Entry 6OEG (electron microscopy, 3.80 A resolution); this record covers chains V and a of the 14 polymer chains in the assembly.

# Chain V (and a)
Molecule: Type IV secretion system apparatus protein CagX
Source organism: Helicobacter pylori
Notes: chain a of this document is another copy of the same molecule, construct and numbering; everything in this record applies to it too
UniProt: A0A2J9KJM4 (A0A2J9KJM4_HELPX); residues 1-522 here = UniProt positions 1-522
Amino-acid sequence (522 residues; row label = number of the first residue in the row):
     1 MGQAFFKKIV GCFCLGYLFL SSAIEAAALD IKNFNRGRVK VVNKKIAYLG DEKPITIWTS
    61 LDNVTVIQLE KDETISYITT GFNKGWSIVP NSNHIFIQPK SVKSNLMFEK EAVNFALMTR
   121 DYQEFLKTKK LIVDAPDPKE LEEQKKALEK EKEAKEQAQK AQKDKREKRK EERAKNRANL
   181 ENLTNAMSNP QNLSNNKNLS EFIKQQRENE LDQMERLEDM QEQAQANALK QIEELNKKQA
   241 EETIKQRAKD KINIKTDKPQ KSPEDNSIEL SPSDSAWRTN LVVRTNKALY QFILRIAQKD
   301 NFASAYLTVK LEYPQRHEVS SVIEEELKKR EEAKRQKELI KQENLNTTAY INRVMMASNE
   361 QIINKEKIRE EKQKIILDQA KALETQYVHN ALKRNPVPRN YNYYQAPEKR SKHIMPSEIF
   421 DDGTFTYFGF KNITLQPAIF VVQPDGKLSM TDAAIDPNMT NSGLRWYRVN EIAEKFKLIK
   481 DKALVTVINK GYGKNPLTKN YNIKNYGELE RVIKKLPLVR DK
Disordered / not traced: 1-348, 511-522

# Chain V / chain a interface
Residue-residue contacts (7; chain V residue first):
  R410(V) with P444(a), hydrogen bond (side chain-backbone)
  H413(V) with P444(a)
  I433(V) with I472(a), hydrophobic; Y492(a)
  G463(V) with T498(a); K499(a)
  L464(V) with K499(a)
Also at the interface, not in a pair above, chain V (8 interface residues in all): N432, D481, K482
Also at the interface, not in a pair above, chain a (7 interface residues in all): D445, L497

# In short
8 residues of chain V and 7 residues of chain a are in contact; the contacts include 1 hydrogen bond. The
hydrogen-bonded pair is R410(V)-P444(a).
Chain V and chain a are both Type IV secretion system apparatus protein CagX (Helicobacter pylori); the
structure, Structure of CagX from a cryo-EM reconstruction of a T4SS, was determined by electron microscopy,
deposited together with 6ODI, 6ODJ, 6OEE, 6OEF and 6OEH.
